PDB entry 6KEX | X-ray diffraction, 2.50 A resolution | chains A and C

# Chain A (and C)
Name: Phosphoribulokinase
Organism: Arabidopsis thaliana
Notes: EC 2.7.1.19; chain C of this document is another copy of the same molecule, construct and numbering; everything in this record applies to it too
UniProt: P25697 (KPPR_ARATH); residues 3-351 here correspond to UniProt positions 47-395 (UniProt number = residue number + 44)
Chain sequence (359 residues; numbered 1 to 359; the number before each row is that of its first residue):
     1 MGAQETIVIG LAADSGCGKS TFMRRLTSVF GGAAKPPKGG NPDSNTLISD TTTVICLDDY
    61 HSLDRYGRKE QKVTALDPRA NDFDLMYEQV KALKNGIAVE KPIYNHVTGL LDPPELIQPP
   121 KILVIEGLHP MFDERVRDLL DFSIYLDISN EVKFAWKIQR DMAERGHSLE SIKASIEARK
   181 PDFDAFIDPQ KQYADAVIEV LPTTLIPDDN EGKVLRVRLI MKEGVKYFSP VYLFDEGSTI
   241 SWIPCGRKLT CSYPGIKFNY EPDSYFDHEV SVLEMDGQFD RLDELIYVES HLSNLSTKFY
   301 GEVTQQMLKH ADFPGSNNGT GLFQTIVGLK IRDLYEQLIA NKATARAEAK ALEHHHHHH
Unresolved in the structure: 1-4, 354-359 (chain C: 1-4, 348-359)
Sequence notes: expression tag (1-2, 352-359)
Disulfide bonds: C245-C251
From the paper describing this entry:
  - conformationally variable residues (loop rearrangement): C17
  - mutagenesis - D58A, Y104F, H106A: abolished catalytic activity
  - mutagenesis - S15A, K19A, S20A, R65A, W156A: decreased catalytic activity
  - mutagenesis - K19A, W156A: decreased binding to ATP
  - mutagenesis - S15A, S20A: unchanged binding to ATP
  - mutagenesis - D58A, R65A, Y104F, H106A: decreased binding to Ru5P
  - catalytic residues: D58, H106

# How chain A and chain C interact
Contacting residue pairs (13):
  S62(A) with E100(C); P114(C)
  L63(A) with P114(C)
  D64(A) with L85(C)
  E70(A) with S62(C); D82(C)
  Q71(A) with L111(C); D112(C), hydrogen bond (side chain-backbone); P113(C)
  R79(A) with P114(C)
  D82(A) with E100(C)
  L110(A) with E88(C)
  P114(A) with I97(C)
Other interface residues (no listed pair), chain A (12 interface residues in all): H61, L85, P113
Other interface residues (no listed pair), chain C (12 interface residues in all): P102, L116

# In short
The chain A/chain C interface involves 12 residues from each chain, with 1 hydrogen bond. Its one
hydrogen-bonded contact is Q71(A)-D112(C). The paper reports catalytic residues D58(A) and H106(A); S15A, K19A
and S20A of chain A, among others, reduce catalytic activity; 8 substitutions were tested in all.
Both chains are Phosphoribulokinase (Arabidopsis thaliana). Entry 6KEX (Crystal structure of reduced
phosphoribulokinase from Arabidopsis thaliana) was determined by X-ray diffraction (same publication as 6KEV,
6KEW and 6KEZ).
